PDB entry 3OEH | X-ray diffraction, 3.00 A resolution | chains C and G of the 9 polymer chains in the assembly

# Chain C
Molecule: ATP synthase subunit alpha
From: Saccharomyces cerevisiae
Notes: EC 3.6.3.14
UniProt: P07251 (ATPA_YEAST); residues 1-510 here correspond to UniProt positions 36-545 (UniProt number = residue number + 35)
Chain sequence (510 residues; row label = number of the first residue in the row):
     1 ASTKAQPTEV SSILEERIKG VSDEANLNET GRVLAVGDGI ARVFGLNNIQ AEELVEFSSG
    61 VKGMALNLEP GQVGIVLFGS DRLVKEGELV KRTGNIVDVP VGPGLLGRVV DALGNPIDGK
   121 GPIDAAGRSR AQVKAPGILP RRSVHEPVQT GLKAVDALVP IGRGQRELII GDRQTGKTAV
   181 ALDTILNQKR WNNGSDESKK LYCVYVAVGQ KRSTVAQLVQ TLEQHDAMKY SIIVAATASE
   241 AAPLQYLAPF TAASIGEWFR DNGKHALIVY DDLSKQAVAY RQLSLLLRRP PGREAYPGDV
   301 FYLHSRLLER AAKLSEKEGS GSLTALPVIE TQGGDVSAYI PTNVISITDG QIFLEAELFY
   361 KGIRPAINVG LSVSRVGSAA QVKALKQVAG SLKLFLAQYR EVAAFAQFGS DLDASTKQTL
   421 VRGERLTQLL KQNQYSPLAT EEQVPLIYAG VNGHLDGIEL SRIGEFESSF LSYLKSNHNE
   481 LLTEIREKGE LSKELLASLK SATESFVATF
Not modelled in the structure: 1-25, 510
Ion coordination: Mg2+: Thr-178 (together with AMP-PNP)
Small-molecule neighbours: AMP-PNP (ANP; phosphoaminophosphonic acid-adenylate ester): Asp-172, Arg-173, Gln-174, Thr-175, Gly-176, Lys-177, Thr-178, Ala-179, Glu-330, Phe-359, Arg-364, Pro-365, Gln-432, Asn-433, Gln-434
Curated features (UniProtKB/Swiss-Prot):
  - binding site (ATP): Gly-171 to Thr-178
  - site: Ser-372 (Required for activity)
  - modified residue (Phosphoserine): Ser-22, Ser-143

# Chain G
Molecule: ATP synthase subunit gamma
From: Saccharomyces cerevisiae
Notes: EC 3.6.3.14
UniProt: P38077 (ATPG_YEAST); residues 1-278 here correspond to UniProt positions 34-311 (UniProt number = residue number + 33)
Chain sequence (278 residues; numbered 1 to 278; the number before each row is that of its first residue):
     1 ATLKEVEMRL KSIKNIEKIT KTMKIVASTR LSKAEKAKIS AKKMDEAEQL FYKNAETKNL
    61 DVEATETGAP KELIVAITSD KGLCGSIHSQ LAKAVRRHLN DQPNADIVTI GDKIKMQLLR
   121 THPNNIKLSI NGIGKDAPTF QESALIADKL LSVMKAGTYP KISIFYNDPV SSLSFEPSEK
   181 PIFNAKTIEQ SPSFGKFEID TDANVPRDLF EYTLANQMLT AMAQGYAAEI SARRNAMDNA
   241 SKNAGDMINR YSILYNRTRQ AVITNELVDI ITGASSLG
Not modelled in the structure: 61-70, 277-278

# Interface between chain C and chain G
Pairs across the interface - 9 pairs, chain C then chain G:
  Pro-290(C) / Ser-276(G)
  Pro-291(C) / Thr-272(G)
  Arg-293(C) / Asp-269(G)
  Glu-294(C) / Asp-269(G)  hydrogen bond (backbone-side chain)
  Ala-295(C) / Asp-269(G)
  Asp-335(C) / Thr-2(G)
  Asp-335(C) / Glu-5(G)
  Gly-409(C) / Lys-113(G)  hydrogen bond (backbone-side chain)
  Asp-411(C) / Lys-115(G)  salt bridge
Interface residues without a listed pair, chain C (12 interface residues in all): Gly-292, Gly-333, Phe-408, Ser-410
Interface residues without a listed pair, chain G (10 interface residues in all): Asp-112, Met-116, Gly-273

# Overview
12 residues of chain C and 10 residues of chain G are in contact; the contacts include 2 hydrogen bonds and 1
salt bridge. Among the polar pairs are Asp-411(C)/Lys-115(G), Glu-294(C)/Asp-269(G) and Gly-409(C)/Lys-113(G).
Bound to chain C: AMP-PNP.
Here chain C is ATP synthase subunit alpha and chain G is ATP synthase subunit gamma, both from Saccharomyces
cerevisiae. Entry 3OEH (Structure of four mutant forms of yeast F1 ATPase: beta-V279F) was determined by X-ray
diffraction (same publication as 3OE7 and 3OFN).
